Entry 8G0E (electron microscopy, 2.60 A resolution); this record covers chains 2 and a of the 20 polymer chains in the assembly.

[Chain 2]
Name: ATP synthase subunit c
Organism: Mycolicibacterium smegmatis MC2 155
Reference sequence: A0R205 (A0R205_MYCS2); numbering as in UniProt (aligned over 1-86)
Sequence (86 residues; row label = number of the first residue in the row):
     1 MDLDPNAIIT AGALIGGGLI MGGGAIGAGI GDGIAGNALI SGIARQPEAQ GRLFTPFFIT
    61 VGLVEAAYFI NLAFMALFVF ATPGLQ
Disordered / not traced: 1-4, 86

[Chain a]
Name: ATP synthase subunit a
Organism: Mycolicibacterium smegmatis MC2 155
Reference sequence: A0R206 (A0R206_MYCS2); numbering as in UniProt (aligned over 1-252)
Sequence (252 residues; row label = number of the first residue in the row):
     1 MLAAEEGGAA IHVGHHTLVF ELFGMTFNGD TILATAVTAV IVIALAFYLR AKVTSTGVPS
    61 GVQLFWEALT IQMRQQIEGS IGMKIAPFVL PLSVTIFVFI LISNWLAVLP LQYGGADGAA
   121 AELYKAPASD INFVLALALF VFVCYHAAGI WRRGIVGHPI KVVKGHVAFL APINIVEELA
   181 KPISLALRLF GNIFAGGILV ALIAMFPWYI QWFPNAVWKT FDLFVGLIQA FIFSLLTILY
   241 FSQSMELDHE DH
Disordered / not traced: 1-10, 116-117, 247-252
Ligand contacts:
  - YGR ((1R,2S)-1-(6-bromo-2-methoxyquinolin-3-yl)-2-(2,6-dimethoxypyridin-4-yl)-4-(dimethylamino)-1-(2,3,6-trimethoxypyridin-4-yl)butan-2-ol), molecule 1: Phe169, Leu170, Pro172, Ile173, Val176
  - YGR, molecule 2: Phe213, Pro214, Val217, Trp218, Phe221

[Interface between chain 2 and chain a]
Pairs across the interface (23; chain 2 residue first):
  Thr55(2) with Gln76(a), hydrogen bond; Leu235(a)
  Phe58(2) with Ile228(a), hydrophobic; Phe231(a), hydrophobic; Ile232(a)
  Ile59(2) with Leu235(a), hydrophobic; Leu239(a), hydrophobic
  Gly62(2) with Arg188(a), hydrogen bond (backbone-side chain); Ile232(a)
  Leu63(2) with Arg188(a)
  Ala66(2) with Arg188(a)
  Phe69(2) with Arg188(a); Gly191(a); Asn192(a)
  Ile70(2) with Ser184(a); Leu187(a), hydrophobic
  Leu72(2) with Gly191(a); Ala195(a), hydrophobic
  Ala73(2) with Phe190(a), hydrophobic
  Ala76(2) with Phe194(a), hydrophobic
  Phe80(2) with Ile11(a), hydrophobic; Val13(a), hydrophobic; Ile198(a), hydrophobic
Other interface residues (no listed pair), chain 2 (15 interface residues in all): Phe54, Val61, Phe74
Other interface residues (no listed pair), chain a (19 interface residues in all): Gln72, Leu236

[In short]
15 residues of chain 2 face 19 of chain a across their interface; the contacts include 2 hydrogen bonds. Polar
pairs include Thr55(2)-Gln76(a) and Gly62(2)-Arg188(a). Ligands of chain a: compound YGR.
Here chain 2 is ATP synthase subunit c and chain a is ATP synthase subunit a, both from Mycolicibacterium
smegmatis MC2 155. Entry 8G0E (Cryo-EM structure of TBAJ-876-bound Mycobacterium smegmatis ATP synthase
rotational state 3) was determined by electron microscopy together with 8G07, 8G08, 8G09, 8G0A, 8G0B, 8G0C and
8G0D from the same study.
